9D9X - chains Hb and Pe of the 11 polymer chains in the assembly; structure by electron microscopy, 3.00 A resolution.

# Chain Hb (and Pe)
Name: Major capsid protein
Source organism: Mycobacterium phage Bxb1
Notes: chain Pe of this document is another copy of the same molecule, construct and numbering; everything in this record applies to it too
Reference sequence: Q9B0A7 (Q9B0A7_BPMB1); residues 1-397 here = UniProt positions 1-397
Sequence (397 residues; each row starts with the number of its first residue):
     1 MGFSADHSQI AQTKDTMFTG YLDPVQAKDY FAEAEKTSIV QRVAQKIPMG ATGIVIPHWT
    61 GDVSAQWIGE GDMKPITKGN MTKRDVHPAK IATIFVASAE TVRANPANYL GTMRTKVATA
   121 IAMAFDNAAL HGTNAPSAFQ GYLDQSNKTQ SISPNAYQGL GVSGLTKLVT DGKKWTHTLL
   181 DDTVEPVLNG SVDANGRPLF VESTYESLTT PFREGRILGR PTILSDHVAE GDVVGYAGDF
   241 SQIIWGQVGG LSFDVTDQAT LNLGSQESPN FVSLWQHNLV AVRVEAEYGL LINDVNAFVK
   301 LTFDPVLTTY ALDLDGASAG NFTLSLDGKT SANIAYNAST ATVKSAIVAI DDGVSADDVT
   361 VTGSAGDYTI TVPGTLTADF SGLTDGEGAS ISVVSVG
Disordered / not traced: 1

# How chain Hb and chain Pe interact
Residue-residue contacts - 10 pairs, chain Hb then chain Pe:
  Glu-70(Hb) with Ser-98(Pe), hydrogen bond; Glu-100(Pe); Thr-101(Pe)
  Gly-71(Hb) with His-277(Pe)
  Asp-72(Hb) with Gln-276(Pe); His-277(Pe)
  Met-73(Hb) with Gln-276(Pe); His-277(Pe)
  Lys-74(Hb) with Gln-276(Pe), hydrogen bond (backbone-backbone); Asn-278(Pe), hydrogen bond
Other interface residues (no listed pair), chain Hb (6 interface residues in all): Ile-76
Other interface residues (no listed pair), chain Pe (7 interface residues in all): Leu-279
Interface features reported in the paper:
  - specific contacts: Lys-74(Hb)/Asn-278(Pe)

# Overview
6 residues of chain Hb and 7 residues of chain Pe are in contact; the contacts include 3 hydrogen bonds. Among
the polar pairs are Glu-70(Hb)/Ser-98(Pe), Lys-74(Hb)/Asn-278(Pe) and Lys-74(Hb)/Gln-276(Pe). The paper
describes a contact between Lys-74(Hb) and Asn-278(Pe).
Chain Hb and chain Pe are both Major capsid protein (Mycobacterium phage Bxb1); the structure,
Mycobacteriophage Bxb1 Capsid - Composite map and model, was determined by electron microscopy, deposited
together with 9D9W, 9D93, 9D94 and 9D9L.
